Entry 8OYI (electron microscopy, 2.19 A resolution); this record covers chains A and F of the 9 polymer chains in the assembly.

[Chain A]
Molecule: Particulate methane monooxygenase alpha subunit
From: Methylococcus capsulatus str. Bath
Notes: EC 1.14.18.3
UniProt: G1UBD1 (PMOB_METCA); residues 1-414 here = UniProt positions 1-414
Chain sequence (414 residues; each row starts with the number of its first residue):
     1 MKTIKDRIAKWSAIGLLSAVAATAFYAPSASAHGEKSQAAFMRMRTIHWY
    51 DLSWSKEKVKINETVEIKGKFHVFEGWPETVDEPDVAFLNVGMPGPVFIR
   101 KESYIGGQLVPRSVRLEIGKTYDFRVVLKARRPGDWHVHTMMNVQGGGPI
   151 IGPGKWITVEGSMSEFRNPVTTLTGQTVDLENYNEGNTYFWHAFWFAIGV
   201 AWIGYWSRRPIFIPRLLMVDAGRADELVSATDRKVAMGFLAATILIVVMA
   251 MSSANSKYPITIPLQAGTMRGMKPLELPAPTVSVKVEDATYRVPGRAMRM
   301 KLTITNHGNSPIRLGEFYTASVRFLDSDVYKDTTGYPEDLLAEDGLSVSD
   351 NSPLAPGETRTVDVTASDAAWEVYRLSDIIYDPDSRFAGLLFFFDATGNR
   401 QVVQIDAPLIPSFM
Disordered / not traced: 1-32
Ion coordination: Cu ion site 1: H33, H137, H139; Cu ion site 2: H48, H72, Q404
Residues lining bound ligands: diundecyl phosphatidyl choline (PLC): V248, M251, N255, T261
UniProt features mapped onto this chain:
  - binding site (Cu cation): H33, H48, H72, H137, H139
  - mutagenesis: H48 (H48N: Impairs activity of soluble pmoB construct), H137 (H137A: Abolishes activity of soluble pmoB construct; when associated with A-139), H139 (H139A: Abolishes activity of soluble pmoB construct; when associated with A-137)

[Chain F]
Molecule: Particulate methane monooxygenase beta subunit
From: Methylococcus capsulatus str. Bath
Notes: EC 1.14.18.3
UniProt: Q607G3 (PMOA_METCA); numbering as in UniProt (aligned over 1-247)
Chain sequence (247 residues; each row starts with the number of its first residue):
     1 MSAAQSAVRSHAEAVQVSRTIDWMALFVVFFVIVGSYHIHAMLTMGDWDF
    51 WSDWKDRRLWVTVTPIVLVTFPAAVQSYLWERYRLPWGATVCVLGLLLGE
   101 WINRYFNFWGWTYFPINFVFPASLVPGAIILDTVLMLSGSYLFTAIVGAM
   151 GWGLIFYPGNWPIIAPLHVPVEYNGMLMSIADIQGYNYVRTGTPEYIRMV
   201 EKGTLRTFGKDVAPVSAFFSAFMSILIYFMWHFIGRWFSNERFLQST
Disordered / not traced: 1-6
Residues lining bound ligands:
  - 1,2-didecanoyl-sn-glycero-3-phosphocholine (P1O), molecule 1: L137, S138, G139, S140, F143
  - 1,2-didecanoyl-sn-glycero-3-phosphocholine (P1O), molecule 2: S140, L142, F143, I146
  - 1,2-didecanoyl-sn-glycero-3-phosphocholine (P1O), molecule 3: Y141, L142, F229, H232, F233, R236
  - 1,2-didecanoyl-sn-glycero-3-phosphocholine (P1O), molecule 4: W237, R242, F243, L244, Q245, S246, T247
  - diundecyl phosphatidyl choline (PLC), molecule 1: T44, V67, M199, M223
  - diundecyl phosphatidyl choline (PLC), molecule 2: R57, L154, Y157, P158, W161, K210, A213, P214, A217, F218
  - diundecyl phosphatidyl choline (PLC), molecule 3: L59, T62, V63, I66, V67, M199, T204, F219, I227
  - diundecyl phosphatidyl choline (PLC), molecule 4: G209, K210, D211, P214, V215, F218
  - diundecyl phosphatidyl choline (PLC), molecule 5: K210, P214, F218

[Chain A / chain F interface]
Residue-residue contacts (33; chain A residue first):
  S37(A) - T207(F)
  S37(A) - F208(F)
  S37(A) - G209(F)  hydrogen bond (backbone-backbone)
  Q38(A) - L205(F)  hydrogen bond (side chain-backbone)
  Q38(A) - T207(F)
  A39(A) - T207(F)
  F41(A) - K202(F)
  M42(A) - T204(F)
  M42(A) - L205(F)
  E79(A) - K202(F)  salt bridge
  T80(A) - G203(F)  hydrogen bond (side chain-backbone)
  T80(A) - T204(F)
  G147(A) - L205(F)
  P149(A) - L205(F)
  I150(A) - L205(F)  hydrophobic
  R375(A) - G209(F)
  D378(A) - K210(F)  salt bridge
  Y381(A) - R57(F)  hydrogen bond (backbone-side chain)
  Y381(A) - G209(F)
  Y381(A) - K210(F)
  Y381(A) - D211(F)  hydrogen bond (side chain-backbone)
  Y381(A) - V212(F)  hydrogen bond (side chain-backbone)
  P383(A) - E201(F)
  P383(A) - K202(F)
  P383(A) - G203(F)
  S385(A) - L177(F)
  P408(A) - G175(F)
  P408(A) - M176(F)  hydrophobic
  I410(A) - E172(F)
  I410(A) - M176(F)
  I410(A) - L177(F)
  P411(A) - L177(F)
  F413(A) - P170(F)  hydrophobic
Interface residues without a listed pair, chain A (23 interface residues in all): V81, G148, I380, R386
Interface residues without a listed pair, chain F (19 interface residues in all): R206, A213

[Summary]
Chain A and chain F form an interface of 23 and 19 residues respectively, with 6 hydrogen bonds and 2 salt
bridges. Polar contacts include E79(A)-K202(F), D378(A)-K210(F) and Q38(A)-L205(F). Chain A binds diundecyl
phosphatidyl choline.
Here chain A is Particulate methane monooxygenase alpha subunit and chain F is Particulate methane
monooxygenase beta subunit, both from Methylococcus capsulatus str. Bath. Entry 8OYI (particulate methane
monooxygenase with 2,2,2-trifluoroethanol bound) was determined by electron microscopy (same publication as
8SR5, 8SQW, 8SR1, 8SR2 and 8SR4).
